1G6R - chains A and B of the 5 polymer chains in the assembly; structure by X-ray diffraction, 2.80 A resolution.

== Chain A ==
Molecule: Alpha T cell receptor
From: Mus musculus
Notes: fragment: extracellular domain
UniProt: P01738 (TVA1_MOUSE); aligned to UniProt positions 21-222 over residues 1-213 (the alignment contains insertions or deletions, so no single offset holds)
Amino-acid sequence (202 residues; each row starts with the number of its first residue; note: 11 numbers in that range are skipped by the numbering (no residue carries them; nothing is unmodelled there)):
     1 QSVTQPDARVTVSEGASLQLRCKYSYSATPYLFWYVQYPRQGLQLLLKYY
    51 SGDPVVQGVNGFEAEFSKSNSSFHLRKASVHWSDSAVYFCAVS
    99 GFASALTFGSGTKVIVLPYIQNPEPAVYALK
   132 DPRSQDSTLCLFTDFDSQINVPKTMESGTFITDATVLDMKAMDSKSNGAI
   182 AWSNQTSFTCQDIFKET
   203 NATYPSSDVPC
Differences from the reference sequence: conflict A127 (Gln142 in P01738), A165 (Lys178 in P01738)
Disulfide bonds: C22-C90
UniProt features mapped onto this chain:
  - region: F100 to L115 (J segment)
  - glycosylation: N70 (N-linked (GlcNAc...) asparagine)
What the authors report for this chain:
  - conformationally variable residues (side-chain flip): Y31

== Chain B ==
Molecule: Beta T cell receptor
From: Mus musculus
Notes: fragment: extracellular domain
UniProt: P01852 (TCB1_MOUSE); aligned to UniProt positions 1-237 over residues 1-247 (the alignment contains insertions or deletions, so no single offset holds)
Amino-acid sequence (237 residues; row label = number of the first residue in the row; note: 10 numbers in that range are skipped by the numbering (no residue carries them; nothing is unmodelled there)):
     1 EAAVTQSPRNKVAVTGGKVTLSCNQTNNHNNMYWYRQDTGHGLRLIHYSY
    51 GAGSTEKGDIPDG
    65 YKASRPSQENFSLILELATPSQTSVYFCASGGGG
   105 TLYFGAGTRLSV
   316 L
   117 EDLRNVTPPKVSLFEPSKAEIANKQKATLVCLARGFFPDHVELSWWVNGK
   167 EVHSGVSTDPQAYKES
   186 NY
   189 SYCLSSRLRVSATFWHNPRNHFRCQVQFHGLSEEDKWPEGSPKPVTQNIS
   239 AEAWGRADC
Differences from the reference sequence: conflict K11 (Ala128 in P01852), G97 (Gln125 in P01852), T105 (Arg127 in P01852), Y107 (Glu129 in P01852), F108 (Gln130 in P01852), G109 (Phe131 in P01852), A110 (Phe132 in P01852), S115 (Thr139 in P01852)
Disulfide bonds: C23-C92, C147-C212

== How chain A and chain B interact ==
Residue-residue contacts (77; chain A residue first):
  F33(A) with G98(B)
  Y35(A) with L106(B), hydrogen bond (side chain-backbone); F108(B)
  Q37(A) with Q37(B), hydrogen bond
  R40(A) with R9(B); E158(B), salt bridge
  G42(A) with F91(B); A110(B)
  L43(A) with L43(B), hydrophobic; F108(B), hydrophobic
  L45(A) with T105(B)
  S102(A) with N31(B), hydrogen bond; Y33(B), hydrogen bond
  A103(A) with Y33(B), hydrogen bond (backbone-side chain); Y35(B); L45(B), hydrophobic
  L104(A) with Y35(B), hydrogen bond (backbone-side chain); L106(B), hydrophobic
  F106(A) with Y35(B); L43(B), hydrophobic; F108(B), hydrophobic
  E122(A) with K140(B), hydrogen bond (backbone-side chain)
  A124(A) with K140(B)
  Y126(A) with S133(B); A135(B); E136(B); N139(B); K140(B), hydrogen bond
  A127(A) with S133(B)
  L128(A) with F130(B); E131(B); P132(B), hydrophobic; S133(B); T144(B); V146(B), hydrophobic
  K129(A) with F130(B)
  D132(A) with S128(B); F130(B)
  P133(A) with L129(B); E131(B)
  R134(A) with E240(B), hydrogen bond (side chain-backbone)
  S138(A) with F130(B)
  L140(A) with F130(B), hydrophobic; V146(B), hydrophobic
  L142(A) with T144(B)
  T144(A) with R197(B)
  D145(A) with K140(B), salt bridge; R197(B), salt bridge
  F161(A) with Y179(B), hydrophobic; K180(B)
  T163(A) with D175(B); Y179(B); S193(B)
  D164(A) with Y179(B), hydrogen bond (backbone-side chain)
  T166(A) with S173(B), hydrogen bond; D175(B); R195(B), hydrogen bond
  V167(A) with S173(B), hydrogen bond (backbone-side chain)
  L168(A) with G171(B); V172(B); S173(B); R195(B)
  D169(A) with G171(B), hydrogen bond (backbone-backbone)
  M170(A) with K142(B); R197(B); V198(B), hydrophobic
  A172(A) with K142(B)
  S177(A) with R195(B); R197(B), hydrogen bond
  N178(A) with R195(B), hydrogen bond (backbone-side chain)
  G179(A) with R195(B)
  I181(A) with V146(B), hydrophobic; S193(B)
  W183(A) with L148(B), hydrophobic; C191(B), hydrophobic
  Y206(A) with N139(B)
  D210(A) with K134(B), salt bridge
Interface residues without a listed pair, chain A (50 interface residues in all): Q41, Y50, F89, A101, T105, G107, S108, T139, S175
Interface residues without a listed pair, chain B (51 interface residues in all): H41, G42, Y48, Y50, Y107, G109, R150, S170, S199, A239

== Summary ==
50 residues of chain A face 51 of chain B across their interface; the contacts include 16 hydrogen bonds and 4
salt bridges. Polar contacts include R40(A)-E158(B), D145(A)-K140(B) and D145(A)-R197(B). The paper reports
conformational variability at Y31(A).
Chain A is Alpha T cell receptor and chain B is Beta T cell receptor, both from Mus musculus; the structure, A
functional hot spot for antigen recognition in a superagonist TCR/MHC complex, was determined by X-ray
diffraction.
